PDB entry 4YTW | X-ray diffraction, 1.40 A resolution | chains A and B of the 4 polymer chains in the assembly

[Chain A]
Protein: Mitochondrial distribution and morphology protein 35
Source organism: Saccharomyces cerevisiae
UniProt: O60200 (MDM35_YEAST); residues 1-81 here = UniProt positions 1-81
Sequence (81 residues; row label = number of the first residue in the row):
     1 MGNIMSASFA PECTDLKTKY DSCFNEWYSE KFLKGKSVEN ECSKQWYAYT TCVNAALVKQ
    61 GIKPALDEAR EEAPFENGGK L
Unresolved in the structure: 1-2, 78-81
Cystine bridges: Cys13-Cys52, Cys23-Cys42
Swiss-Prot annotation at these positions:
  - motif: Cys13 to Cys23 (Cx9C motif 1), Cys42 to Cys52 (Cx9C motif 2)
  - mutagenesis: Phe24 (F24A: Impairs interaction with UPS1 and UPS2; when associated with A-27 and A-28), Trp27 (W27A: Impairs interaction with UPS1 and UPS2; when associated with A-24 and A-28), Tyr28 (Y28A: Impairs interaction with UPS1 and UPS2; when associated with A-24 and A-27), Phe32 (F32A: Impairs interaction with UPS1 and UPS2)
From the paper describing this entry:
  - mutagenesis - F24A/W27A/Y28A, F32A: decreased expression in response to Ups1
  - mutagenesis - D15K: unchanged expression in response to Ups1
  - conformationally variable residues (order/disorder transition): Asp67 to Leu81

[Chain B]
Protein: Protein UPS1, mitochondrial
Source organism: Saccharomyces cerevisiae
UniProt: Q05776 (UPS1_YEAST); numbering as in UniProt (aligned over 1-170)
Sequence (184 residues; each row starts with the number of its first residue; numbers below 1 keep their minus sign (Met-13 is residue -13)):
   -13 MGSSHHHHHH SQDPMVLLHK STHIFPTDFA SVSRAFFNRY PNPYSPHVLS IDTISRNVDQ
    47 EGNLRTTRLL KKSGKLPTWV KPFLRGITET WIIEVSVVNP ANSTMKTYTR NLDHTGIMKV
   107 EEYTTYQFDS ATSSTIADSR VKFSSGFNMG IKSKVEDWSR TKFDENVKKS RMGMAFVIQK
   167 LEEA
Unresolved in the structure: -13 to 0, 169-170
Construct notes: expression tag (-13 to 0)
Swiss-Prot annotation at these positions:
  - binding site (a 1,2-diacyl-sn-glycero-3-phosphate): Tyr26, Lys58, Lys148, Asn152
  - mutagenesis: Phe23 (F23D: Strongly impairs interaction with MDM35. Failure to complement the mitochondrial defects of UPS1-deficient cells), Arg25 (R25E: Nearly abolishes phosphatidic acid transfer activity; R25K: No effect on phosphatidic acid transfer activity), His33 (H33E: Failure to complement the mitochondrial defects of UPS1-deficient cells; when associated with E-58; E-61; E-148 and E-155), Arg42 (R42D: Impairs interaction with MDM35. Reduces ability to complement the mitochondrial defects of UPS1-deficient cells), Leu50 (L50D: Strongly impairs interaction with MDM35. Failure to complement the mitochondrial defects of UPS1-deficient cells), Arg54 (R54E: Decreases phosphatidic acid transfer activity and impairs cardiolipin biosynthesis), Lys58 (K58E: Failure to complement the mitochondrial defects of UPS1-deficient cells; when associated with E-33; E-61; E-148 and E-155), Lys61 (K61E: Failure to complement the mitochondrial defects of UPS1-deficient cells; when associated with E-33; E-58; E-148 and E-155; K61E: Nearly abolishes phosphatidic acid transfer activity ...), Leu62 (L62A: Decreases phosphatidic acid binding and impairs cardiolipin biosynthesis; when associated with A-65), Trp65 (W65A: Decreases phosphatidic acid binding and impairs cardiolipin biosynthesis; when associated with A-62), Trp77 (W77D: Impairs interaction with MDM35. Reduces ability to complement the mitochondrial defects of UPS1-deficient cells), Ile78 (I78D: Failure to complement the mitochondrial defects of UPS1-deficient cells), 8 further mutagenesis entries in UniProt
From the paper describing this entry:
  - mutagenesis - K61E/K155E: abolished binding to cardiolipin-containing liposomes
  - mutagenesis - K6E/K128E, R25E, R25K: unchanged binding to cardiolipin-containing liposomes
  - mutagenesis - K6E/K128E, R25K: unchanged binding to PA
  - mutagenesis - R25E, K61E/K155E: abolished binding to NBD-PA

[Interface between chain A and chain B]
Contacting residue pairs - 53 pairs, chain A then chain B:
  Ile4(A) with Pro27(B)
  Ser6(A) with Tyr26(B); Pro27(B); Ile37(B)
  Ala7(A) with Ser36(B); Ile37(B), hydrogen bond (backbone-backbone)
  Ser8(A) with Ser36(B); Asp38(B), hydrogen bond
  Phe9(A) with Ser36(B); Asp38(B), hydrogen bond (backbone-side chain); Trp77(B), hydrophobic
  Lys17(A) with Ile37(B), hydrogen bond (side chain-backbone); Asp38(B)
  Tyr20(A) with Arg42(B), hydrogen bond
  Phe24(A) with Phe23(B), hydrophobic; Arg42(B); Leu50(B), hydrophobic
  Asn25(A) with Asn24(B), hydrogen bond
  Trp27(A) with Val44(B), hydrophobic
  Tyr28(A) with Ser19(B), hydrogen bond; Phe23(B); Leu50(B), hydrophobic; Val84(B)
  Ser29(A) with Arg20(B)
  Phe32(A) with Gly48(B); Leu50(B); Pro86(B)
  Leu33(A) with Ala16(B), hydrophobic
  Val38(A) with Val44(B)
  Trp46(A) with Thr39(B); Ile40(B)
  Tyr49(A) with Asp38(B), hydrogen bond; Thr39(B), hydrogen bond (side chain-backbone)
  Val53(A) with Asp38(B)
  Gln60(A) with Trp77(B)
  Ile62(A) with Trp77(B); Leu98(B), hydrophobic; Asp99(B)
  Ala65(A) with Leu98(B)
  Ala69(A) with Ile79(B), hydrophobic; Arg96(B); Leu98(B), hydrophobic
  Arg70(A) with Ile40(B); Ser41(B)
  Glu72(A) with Arg96(B), salt bridge
  Pro74(A) with Tyr94(B), hydrophobic; Tyr109(B), hydrogen bond (backbone-side chain)
  Phe75(A) with Val81(B); Val83(B), hydrophobic; Lys92(B); Thr93(B); Tyr94(B), hydrophobic
  Asn77(A) with Arg51(B)
Interface residues without a listed pair, chain A (33 interface residues in all): Met5, Asp21, Thr50, Leu57, Leu66, Glu76
Interface residues without a listed pair, chain B (36 interface residues in all): Phe15, Leu35, Asn49, Leu55, Ser82
From the paper, about this interface:
  - specific contacts: Asn25(A)-Asn24(B)
  - interface residues, chain A: Tyr20(A), Phe24(A), Trp27(A), Tyr28(A), Phe32(A), Trp46(A), Tyr49(A)
  - hot spots on chain A (mutagenesis) - F24A/W27A/Y28A, F32A: abolished binding to Protein UPS1, mitochondrial (chain B)
  - interface residues, chain B: Phe15(B), Ser19(B), Phe23(B), Thr39(B), Arg42(B), Leu50(B), Val84(B), Pro86(B)

[Summary]
33 residues of chain A face 36 of chain B across their interface, with 10 hydrogen bonds and 1 salt bridge.
Polar pairs include Glu72(A)-Arg96(B), Ser8(A)-Asp38(B) and Phe9(A)-Asp38(B). The authors report a contact
between Asn25(A) and Asn24(B). The paper reports that F24A/W27A/Y28A and F32A of chain A reduce expression in
response to Ups1; interface residues Tyr20(A), Phe24(A) and Phe15(B) among others; 7 substitutions were tested
in all.
Chain A is Mitochondrial distribution and morphology protein 35 and chain B is Protein UPS1, mitochondrial,
both from Saccharomyces cerevisiae; the structure, Crystal structure of Ups1-Mdm35 complex, was determined by
X-ray diffraction (same publication as 4YTV and 4YTX).
